Entry 8ZI1 (electron microscopy, 2.92 A resolution); this record covers chains B and D of the 8 polymer chains in the assembly.

== Chain B ==
Name: ATP synthase subunit alpha
Organism: Acinetobacter baumannii AB5075
Notes: EC 7.1.2.2
UniProt: A3M142 (ATPA_ACIBT); residue numbers follow UniProt; this construct covers 1-514
Amino-acid sequence (514 residues; row label = number of the first residue in the row):
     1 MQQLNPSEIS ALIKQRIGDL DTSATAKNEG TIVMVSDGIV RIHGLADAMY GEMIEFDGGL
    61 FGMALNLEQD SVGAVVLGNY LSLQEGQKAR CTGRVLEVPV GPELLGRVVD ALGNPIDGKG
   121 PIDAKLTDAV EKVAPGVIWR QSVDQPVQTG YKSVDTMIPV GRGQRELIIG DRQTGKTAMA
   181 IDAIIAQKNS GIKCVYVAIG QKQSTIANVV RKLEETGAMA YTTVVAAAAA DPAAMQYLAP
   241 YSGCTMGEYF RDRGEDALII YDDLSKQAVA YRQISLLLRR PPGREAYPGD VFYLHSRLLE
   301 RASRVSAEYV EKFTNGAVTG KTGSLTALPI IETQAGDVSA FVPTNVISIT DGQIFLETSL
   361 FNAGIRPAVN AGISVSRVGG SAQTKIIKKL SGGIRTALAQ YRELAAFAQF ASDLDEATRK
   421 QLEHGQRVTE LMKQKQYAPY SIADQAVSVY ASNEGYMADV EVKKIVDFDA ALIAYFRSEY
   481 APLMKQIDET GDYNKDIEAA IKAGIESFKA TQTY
Not modelled in the structure: 1-25
Swiss-Prot annotation at these positions:
  - binding site (ATP): G170 to T177
  - site: S374 (Required for activity)

== Chain D ==
Name: ATP synthase subunit beta
Organism: Acinetobacter baumannii AB5075
Notes: EC 7.1.2.2
UniProt: V5VHQ6 (V5VHQ6_ACIBA); residues 1-464 here = UniProt positions 1-464
Amino-acid sequence (464 residues; each row starts with the number of its first residue):
     1 MSSGRIIQII GAVIDVEFER TSVPKIYDAL QVDGTETTLE VQQQLGDGVV RTIAMGSTEG
    61 LKRGLTVTST NAPISVPVGT ATLGRIMDVL GRPIDEAGPV ATEERLPIHR QAPSYAEQAA
   121 STDLLETGIK VIDLLCPFAK GGKVGLFGGA GVGKTVNMME LINNIAKAHS GLSVFAGVGE
   181 RTREGNDFYH EMKDSNVLDK VAMVYGQMNE PPGNRLRVAL TGLTMAEYFR DEKDENGKGR
   241 DVLLFVDNIY RYTLAGTEVS ALLGRMPSAV GYQPTLAEEM GVLQERITST KSGSITSIQA
   301 VYVPADDLTD PSPATTFAHL DATVVLSRDI ASSGIYPAID PLDSTSRQLD PLVVGQEHYE
   361 IARAVQNVLQ RYKELKDIIA ILGMDELAEE DKLVVYRARK IQRFFSQPFH VAEVFTGAPG
   421 KLVPLKETIR GFKGLLAGEY DHIPEQAFYM VGGIDEVIAK AEKL
Not modelled in the structure: 1

== Interface between chain B and chain D ==
Contacting residue pairs (44):
  V33(B) - G46(D)
  M34(B) - Q44(D)
  V35(B) - I26(D)  hydrophobic
  V35(B) - Q44(D)  hydrogen bond (backbone-backbone)
  D37(B) - R265(D)  salt bridge
  Q84(B) - K25(D)
  E85(B) - Q44(D)  hydrogen bond (backbone-side chain)
  E85(B) - G46(D)
  E85(B) - D47(D)  hydrogen bond (side chain-backbone)
  E85(B) - G48(D)
  I116(B) - Y115(D)
  R172(B) - L308(D)
  R172(B) - F317(D)
  R172(B) - D343(D)  salt bridge
  Q173(B) - T345(D)  hydrogen bond
  K202(B) - E285(D)
  K202(B) - H319(D)
  K202(B) - D321(D)  salt bridge
  Q203(B) - P113(D)
  Q203(B) - S114(D)
  Q203(B) - Q118(D)  hydrogen bond
  Q203(B) - E285(D)
  S204(B) - Q118(D)  hydrogen bond
  A207(B) - Y115(D)  hydrophobic
  V210(B) - Y115(D)
  R211(B) - A120(D)
  A229(B) - E285(D)
  A229(B) - H319(D)
  A230(B) - E285(D)
  R272(B) - S268(D)
  Q273(B) - P274(D)
  Q273(B) - T275(D)
  Q273(B) - E278(D)  hydrogen bond
  L276(B) - M266(D)
  L276(B) - S268(D)
  L277(B) - P274(D)  hydrophobic
  L277(B) - T275(D)
  R279(B) - G264(D)
  R279(B) - M266(D)
  N362(B) - N367(D)
  N362(B) - Q370(D)
  A363(B) - N367(D)
  R366(B) - Y359(D)
  R366(B) - R363(D)
Also at the interface, not in a pair above, chain B (44 interface residues in all): S36, N79, Y80, L81, V108, D117, Q201, T205, I206, N208, D231, P232, A233, P282, A286, Q334, A335, S359, Q409
Also at the interface, not in a pair above, chain D (47 interface residues in all): Y27, Q43, L45, Q111, A116, P267, A269, G281, T309, A314, A318, L320, L342, R347, Q366, E374, L387, A388

== Overview ==
The interface between chain B and chain D involves 44 residues on one side and 47 on the other, with 7
hydrogen bonds and 3 salt bridges. Polar pairs include D37(B)-R265(D), R172(B)-D343(D) and K202(B)-D321(D).
Curated annotation (UniProt) lists 8 ATP-binding residues on chain B.
Chain B is ATP synthase subunit alpha and chain D is ATP synthase subunit beta, both from Acinetobacter
baumannii AB5075; the structure, Cryo-EM reveals transition states of the Acinetobacter baumannii F1-ATPase
rotary subunits gamma and epsilon and novel ..., was determined by electron microscopy (same publication as
8ZI0, 8ZI2 and 8ZI3).
